PDB entry 3JCO | electron microscopy, 4.80 A resolution (low resolution: residue-level contacts below are approximate; hydrogen-bond / salt-bridge calls are withheld) | chains K and L of the 47 polymer chains in the assembly

Chain K:
Protein: 26S protease regulatory subunit 6B homolog
From: Saccharomyces cerevisiae S288c
Reference sequence: P33298 (PRS6B_YEAST); residue numbers follow UniProt; this construct covers 1-428
Amino-acid sequence (428 residues; row label = number of the first residue in the row):
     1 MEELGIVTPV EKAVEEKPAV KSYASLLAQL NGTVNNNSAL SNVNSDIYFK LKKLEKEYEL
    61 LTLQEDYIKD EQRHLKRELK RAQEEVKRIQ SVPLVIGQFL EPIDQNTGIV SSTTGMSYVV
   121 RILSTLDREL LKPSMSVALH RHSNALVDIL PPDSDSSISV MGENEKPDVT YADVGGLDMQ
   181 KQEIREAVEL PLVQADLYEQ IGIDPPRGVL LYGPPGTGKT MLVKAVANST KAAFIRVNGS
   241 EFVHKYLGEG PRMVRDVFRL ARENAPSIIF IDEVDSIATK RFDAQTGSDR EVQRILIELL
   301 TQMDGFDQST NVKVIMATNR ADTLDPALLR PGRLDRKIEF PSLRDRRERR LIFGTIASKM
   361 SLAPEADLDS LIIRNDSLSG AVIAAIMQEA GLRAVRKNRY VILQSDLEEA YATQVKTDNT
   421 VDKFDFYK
Unresolved in the structure: 1-47, 195-204, 419-428
Curated features (UniProtKB/Swiss-Prot):
  - binding site (ATP): Gly213 to Thr220
  - modified residue: Met1 (N-acetylmethionine)
  - cross-link: Lys280 (Glycyl lysine isopeptide (Lys-Gly) (interchain with G-Cter in ubiquitin))

Chain L:
Protein: 26S protease subunit RPT4
From: Saccharomyces cerevisiae S288c
Reference sequence: P53549 (PRS10_YEAST); residues 1-437 here = UniProt positions 1-437
Amino-acid sequence (437 residues; each row starts with the number of its first residue):
     1 MSEEQDPLLA GLGETSGDNH TQQSHEQQPE QPQETEEHHE EEPSRVDPEQ EAHNKALNQF
    61 KRKLLEHRRY DDQLKQRRQN IRDLEKLYDK TENDIKALQS IGQLIGEVMK ELSEEKYIVK
   121 ASSGPRYIVG VRNSVDRSKL KKGVRVTLDI TTLTIMRILP RETDPLVYNM TSFEQGEITF
   181 DGIGGLTEQI RELREVIELP LKNPEIFQRV GIKPPKGVLL YGPPGTGKTL LAKAVAATIG
   241 ANFIFSPASG IVDKYIGESA RIIREMFAYA KEHEPCIIFM DEVDAIGGRR FSEGTSADRE
   301 IQRTLMELLT QMDGFDNLGQ TKIIMATNRP DTLDPALLRP GRLDRKVEIP LPNEAGRLEI
   361 FKIHTAKVKK TGEFDFEAAV KMSDGFNGAD IRNCATEAGF FAIRDDRDHI NPDDLMKAVR
   421 KVAEVKKLEG TIEYQKL
Unresolved in the structure: 1-62, 206-212, 428-437
Curated features (UniProtKB/Swiss-Prot):
  - binding site (ATP): Gly222 to Thr229
  - modified residue: Ser2 (N-acetylserine)

Chain K / chain L interface:
Residue-residue contacts (73):
  Val92(K) - Ile128(L)
  Val92(K) - Val129(L)
  Val92(K) - Gly130(L)
  Pro93(K) - Ile128(L)
  Pro93(K) - Thr152(L)
  Pro93(K) - Leu153(L)
  Leu94(K) - Tyr127(L)
  Leu94(K) - Ile128(L)
  Val95(K) - Tyr127(L)
  Val95(K) - Ile128(L)
  Ile96(K) - Ile118(L)
  Ile96(K) - Arg126(L)
  Ile96(K) - Tyr127(L)
  Ile96(K) - Ile128(L)
  Thr113(K) - Pro125(L)
  Thr113(K) - Arg126(L)
  Val137(K) - Ile128(L)
  Ala138(K) - Ile128(L)
  Arg141(K) - Leu153(L)
  Leu150(K) - Ile128(L)
  Pro151(K) - Leu112(L)
  Pro152(K) - Lys110(L)
  Asp153(K) - Lys110(L)
  Asp153(K) - Arg126(L)
  Ser154(K) - Lys110(L)
  Asp155(K) - Lys142(L)
  Ser156(K) - Arg126(L)
  Ser157(K) - Tyr255(L)
  Ile158(K) - Ile256(L)
  Ser159(K) - Ile256(L)
  Pro215(K) - Arg339(L)
  Gly216(K) - Arg339(L)
  Lys224(K) - Phe315(L)
  Asn238(K) - Met306(L)
  Asn238(K) - Thr310(L)
  Ser240(K) - Ile256(L)
  Ser240(K) - Gln302(L)
  Ser240(K) - Arg303(L)
  Ser240(K) - Met306(L)
  Glu241(K) - Ile256(L)
  Phe242(K) - Ile256(L)
  Val243(K) - Ile256(L)
  Val243(K) - Arg299(L)
  Val243(K) - Glu300(L)
  His244(K) - Ile256(L)
  Lys245(K) - Lys254(L)
  Lys245(K) - Glu300(L)
  Tyr246(K) - Tyr255(L)
  Asp272(K) - Met306(L)
  Asp272(K) - Thr310(L)
  Glu273(K) - Met306(L)
  Asp275(K) - Arg299(L)
  Ser276(K) - Arg299(L)
  Ser276(K) - Gln302(L)
  Ser276(K) - Met306(L)
  Thr279(K) - Arg299(L)
  Ser288(K) - Thr295(L)
  Asp289(K) - Thr295(L)
  Arg320(K) - Glu293(L)
  Ala385(K) - Pro340(L)
  Gln388(K) - Lys213(L)
  Leu392(K) - Lys213(L)
  Leu392(K) - Asp344(L)
  Val395(K) - Glu195(L)
  Val395(K) - Pro200(L)
  Val395(K) - Asn203(L)
  Val395(K) - Glu205(L)
  Arg396(K) - Glu192(L)
  Arg396(K) - Glu195(L)
  Arg396(K) - Val196(L)
  Asn398(K) - Glu195(L)
  Asn398(K) - Leu199(L)
  Tyr400(K) - Asn203(L)
Also at the interface, not in a pair above, chain K (50 interface residues in all): Thr114, Val160, Thr217, Arg252, Gly391
Also at the interface, not in a pair above, chain L (44 interface residues in all): Thr151, Thr154, Pro214, Pro215, Arg264, Arg290, Ala297, Asp313, Arg345

Overview:
50 residues of chain K face 44 of chain L across their interface. Curated annotation (UniProt) lists 8
ATP-binding residues on chain K; 8 ATP-binding residues on chain L.
Here chain K is 26S protease regulatory subunit 6B homolog and chain L is 26S protease subunit RPT4, both from
Saccharomyces cerevisiae S288c. Entry 3JCO (Structure of yeast 26S proteasome in M1 state derived from Titan
dataset) was determined by electron microscopy (same publication as 3JCP).
